7TRC - chains B and C of the 10 polymer chains in the assembly; structure by electron microscopy, 3.30 A resolution.

# Chain B
Molecule: Telomerase RNA, partial sequence
From: Homo sapiens
Sequence (451 nucleotides; each row starts with the number of its first residue):
     1 GGGUUGCGGA GGGUGGGCCU GGGAGGGGUG GUGGCCAUUU UUUGUCUAAC CCUAACUGAG
    61 AAGGGCGUAG GCGCCGUGCU UUUGCUCCCC GCGCGCUGUU UUUCUCGCUG ACUUUCAGCG
   121 GGCGGAAAAG CCUCGGCCUG CCGCCUUCCA CCGUUCAUUC UAGAGCAAAC AAAAAAUGUC
   181 AGCUGCUGGC CCGUUCGCCC CUCCCGGGGA CCUGCGGCGG GUCGCCUGCC CAGCCCCCGA
   241 ACCCCGCCUG GAGGCCGCGG UCGGCCCGGG GCUUCUCCGG AGGCACCCAC UGCCACCGCG
   301 AAGAGUUGGG CUCUGUCAGC CGCGGGUCUC UCGGGGGCGA GGGCGAGGUU CAGGCCUUUC
   361 AGGCCGCAGG AAGAGGAACG GAGCGAGUCC CCGCGCGCGG CGCGAUUCCC UGAGCUGUGG
   421 GACGUGCACC CAGGACUCGG CUCACACAUG C
Unresolved in the structure: 1-210, 219-361, 393-396, 450-451
From the paper describing this entry:
  - disease-associated variants - G73U, G305U (proposed by the authors, not directly observed)

# Chain C
Molecule: H/ACA ribonucleoprotein complex subunit DKC1
From: Homo sapiens
Notes: EC 5.4.99.-
Reference sequence: O60832 (DKC1_HUMAN); residues 1-514 here = UniProt positions 1-514
Amino-acid sequence (514 residues; row label = number of the first residue in the row):
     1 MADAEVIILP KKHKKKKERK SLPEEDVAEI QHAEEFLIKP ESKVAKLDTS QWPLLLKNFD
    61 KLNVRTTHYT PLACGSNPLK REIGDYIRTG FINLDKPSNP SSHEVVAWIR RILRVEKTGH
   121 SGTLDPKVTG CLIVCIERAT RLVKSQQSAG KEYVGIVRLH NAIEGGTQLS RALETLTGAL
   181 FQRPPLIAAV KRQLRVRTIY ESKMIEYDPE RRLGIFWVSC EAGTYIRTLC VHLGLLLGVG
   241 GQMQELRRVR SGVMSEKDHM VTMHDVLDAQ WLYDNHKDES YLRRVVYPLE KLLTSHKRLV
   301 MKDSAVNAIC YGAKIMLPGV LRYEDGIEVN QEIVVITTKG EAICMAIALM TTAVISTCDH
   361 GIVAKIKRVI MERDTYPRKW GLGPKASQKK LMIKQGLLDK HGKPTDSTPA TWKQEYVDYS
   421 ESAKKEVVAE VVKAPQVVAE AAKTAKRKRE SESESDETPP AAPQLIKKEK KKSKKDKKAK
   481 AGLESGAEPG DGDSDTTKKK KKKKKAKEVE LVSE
Unresolved in the structure: 1-33, 186-191, 397-514
Swiss-Prot annotation at these positions:
  - region: Ala2 to Ser21 (Nucleolar localization)
  - active site: Asp125 (Nucleophile)
  - modified residue: Ala2 (N-acetylalanine), Ser21 (Phosphoserine), Ser387 (Phosphoserine), Ser451 (Phosphoserine), Ser453 (Phosphoserine), Ser455 (Phosphoserine), Thr458 (Phosphothreonine), Ser485 (Phosphoserine), Ser494 (Phosphoserine), Ser513 (Phosphoserine)
  - cross-link (Glycyl lysine isopeptide (Lys-Gly)): Lys20 (interchain with G-Cter in SUMO2), Lys39 (interchain with G-Cter in SUMO2), Lys43 (interchain with G-Cter in SUMO2), Lys191 (interchain with G-Cter in SUMO2), Lys394 (interchain with G-Cter in SUMO2), Lys413 (interchain with G-Cter in SUMO1), Lys424 (interchain with G-Cter in SUMO2), Lys433 (interchain with G-Cter in SUMO2), Lys467 (interchain with G-Cter in SUMO2)
  - natural variant: Ala2 (A2V: In DKCX), Phe36 (F36V: In DKCX), Leu37 (deletion: In DKCX), Ile38 (I38T: In HHS), Lys39 (K39E: In DKCX), Pro40 (P40R: In DKCX), Glu41 (E41K: In DKCX), Thr49 (T49M: In HHS), Leu54 (L54V: In DKCX), Leu56 (L56S: In DKCX), Arg65 (R65T: In DKCX), Thr66 (T66A: In DKCX), 10 further natural variant entries in UniProt
  - mutagenesis: Ala353 (A353R: Increases interaction with SHQ1)

# How chain B and chain C interact
Residue-residue contacts (47):
  C212(B) with Lys365(C), sugar contact
  U213(B) with Ile366(C), phosphate contact; Val369(C), phosphate contact; Arg373(C), base contact
  G214(B) with Arg141(C), phosphate contact; Arg368(C), salt bridge to the phosphate; Val369(C), hydrogen bond to the phosphate; Arg373(C), sugar contact
  C215(B) with Arg141(C), phosphate contact; Arg368(C), salt bridge to the phosphate
  G369(B) with Tyr311(C), hydrogen bond to the base; Arg373(C), hydrogen bond to the sugar
  G370(B) with Tyr311(C), sugar contact; Arg378(C), salt bridge to the phosphate; Trp380(C), phosphate contact
  A371(B) with Trp380(C), hydrogen bond to the phosphate
  A372(B) with Tyr311(C), base contact; Gly312(C), hydrogen bond to the base; Ala313(C), base contact; Met316(C), sugar contact; Trp380(C), sugar contact
  G373(B) with Met316(C), sugar contact; Pro318(C), sugar contact; His360(C), base contact; Trp380(C), phosphate contact; Gly381(C), phosphate contact; Lys389(C), hydrogen bond to the base
  A374(B) with Lys302(C), hydrogen bond to the phosphate; Ala305(C), base contact; Ala308(C), base contact; Ala313(C), base contact; Lys314(C), base contact; Met316(C), base contact; Pro318(C), hydrogen bond to the sugar; Gly319(C), hydrogen bond to the sugar; Trp380(C), base contact; Leu382(C), sugar contact; Pro384(C), phosphate contact; Lys385(C), phosphate contact; Ala386(C), hydrogen bond to the phosphate
  G375(B) with Lys302(C), salt bridge to the phosphate; Ser304(C), phosphate contact; Leu382(C), base contact; Gly383(C), sugar contact
  G376(B) with His68(C), phosphate contact; Lys379(C), base contact
  A377(B) with His68(C), salt bridge to the phosphate
Interface residues without a listed pair, chain B (14 interface residues in all): G216
Interface residues without a listed pair, chain C (34 interface residues in all): Thr70, Lys117, Met301, Cys310, Lys367

# Summary
14 residues of chain B face 34 of chain C across their interface, with 10 hydrogen bonds and 5 salt bridges.
Polar contacts include G369(B)-Tyr311(C), A372(B)-Gly312(C) and G373(B)-Lys389(C). Curated annotation
(UniProt) lists active-site residue Asp125(C) and one mutagenesis site on chain C.
Here chain B is Telomerase RNA, partial sequence and chain C is H/ACA ribonucleoprotein complex subunit DKC1,
both from Homo sapiens. Entry 7TRC (Human telomerase H/ACA RNP at 3.3 Angstrom) was determined by electron
microscopy (same publication as 7TRD, 7TRE and 7TRF).
